5LQM - chain A; structure by X-ray diffraction, 1.62 A resolution.

# Chain A
Protein: Quinolinate synthase A
From: Thermotoga maritima (strain ATCC 43589 / MSB8 / DSM 3109 / JCM 10099)
Notes: EC 2.5.1.72
UniProt: Q9X1X7 (NADA_THEMA); residues 1-298 here = UniProt positions 1-298
Amino-acid sequence (305 residues; numbered -6 to 298; the number before each row is that of its first residue; numbers below 1 keep their minus sign (Met-6 is residue -6)):
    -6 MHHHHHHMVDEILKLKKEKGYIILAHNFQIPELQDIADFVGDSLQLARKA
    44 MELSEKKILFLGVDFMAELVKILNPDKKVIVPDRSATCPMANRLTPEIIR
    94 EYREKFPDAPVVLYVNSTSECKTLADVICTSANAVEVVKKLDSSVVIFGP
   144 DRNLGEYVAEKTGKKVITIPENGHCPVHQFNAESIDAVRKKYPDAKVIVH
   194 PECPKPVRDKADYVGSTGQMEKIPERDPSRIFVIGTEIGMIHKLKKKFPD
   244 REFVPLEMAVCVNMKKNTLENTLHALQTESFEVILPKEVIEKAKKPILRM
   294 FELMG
Disordered / not traced: -6 to -5
Differences from the reference sequence: initiating methionine (-6); expression tag (-5 to 0); conflict Phe21 (Tyr in Q9X1X7), Arg219 (Lys in Q9X1X7)
UniProt features mapped onto this chain:
  - binding site (iminosuccinate): His19, Ser36, Tyr107 to Asn109, Ser124, His193 to Glu195, Thr210
  - binding site ([4Fe-4S] cluster): Cys81, Cys168, Cys254

# In short
Curated annotation (UniProt) lists 10 iminosuccinate-binding residues and 3 [4Fe-4S] cluster-binding residues.
Chain A is Quinolinate synthase A (Thermotoga maritima (strain ATCC 43589 / MSB8 / DSM 3109 / JCM 10099)); the
structure, Structure of quinolinate synthase Y21F mutant in complex with citrate, was determined by X-ray
diffraction, deposited together with 5F33, 5F35, 5F3D and 5LQS.
